8QBX - chains E and S of the 60 polymer chains in the assembly; structure by electron microscopy, 2.20 A resolution.

== Chain E (and S) ==
Protein: Penton protein
From: Human adenovirus sp
Notes: chain S of this document is another copy of the same molecule, construct and numbering; everything in this record applies to it too
UniProt: Q2Y0H9 (Q2Y0H9_ADE03); aligned to UniProt positions 1-555 over residues 1-555 (the alignment contains insertions or deletions, so no single offset holds)
Chain sequence (555 residues; each row starts with the number of its first residue):
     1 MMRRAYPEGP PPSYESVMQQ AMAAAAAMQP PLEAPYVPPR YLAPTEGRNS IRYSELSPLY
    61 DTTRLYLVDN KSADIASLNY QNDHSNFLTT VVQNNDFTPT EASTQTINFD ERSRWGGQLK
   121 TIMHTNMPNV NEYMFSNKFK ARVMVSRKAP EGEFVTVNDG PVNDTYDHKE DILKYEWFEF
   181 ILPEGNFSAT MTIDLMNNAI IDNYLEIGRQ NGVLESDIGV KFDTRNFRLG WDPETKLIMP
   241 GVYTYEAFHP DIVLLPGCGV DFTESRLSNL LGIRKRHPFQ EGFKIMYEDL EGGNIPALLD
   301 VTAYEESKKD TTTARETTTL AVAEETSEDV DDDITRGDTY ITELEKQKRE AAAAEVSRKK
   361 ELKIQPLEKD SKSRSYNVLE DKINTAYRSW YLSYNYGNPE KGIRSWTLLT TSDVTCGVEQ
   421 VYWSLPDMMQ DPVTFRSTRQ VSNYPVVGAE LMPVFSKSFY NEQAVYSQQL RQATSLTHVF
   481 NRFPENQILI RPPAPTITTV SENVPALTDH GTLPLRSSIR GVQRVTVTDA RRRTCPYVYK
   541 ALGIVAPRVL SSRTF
Disordered / not traced: 1-47, 149-170, 299-363, 462-477, 554-555
Sequence notes: conflict Met2 (Arg in Q2Y0H9), Ala21 (Gln28 in Q2Y0H9), Ala27 (Met31 in Q2Y0H9), Met28 (Ile32 in Q2Y0H9), Tyr36 (Phe40 in Q2Y0H9), Arg64 (Lys68 in Q2Y0H9), Val418 (Ala407 in Q2Y0H9), Ser442 (Asn431 in Q2Y0H9); insertion (22-24, 153-154, 160-164, 314-315, 330-331, 344-345, 357-358)

== Interface between chain E and chain S ==
Contacting residue pairs (81):
  Arg114(E) - Tyr60(S)
  Arg114(E) - Asp61(S)
  Pro233(E) - Leu205(S)
  Pro233(E) - Glu206(S)
  Thr244(E) - Val479(S)
  Phe248(E) - Phe187(S)  hydrophobic
  Phe248(E) - Met191(S)  hydrophobic
  Phe248(E) - Leu195(S)  hydrophobic
  Arg274(E) - Asn126(S)
  Arg274(E) - Tyr539(S)
  His277(E) - Gln81(S)
  Pro278(E) - Asn82(S)
  Pro278(E) - Asp83(S)
  Pro278(E) - His84(S)
  Phe279(E) - Asp69(S)
  Phe279(E) - Ile75(S)
  Phe279(E) - Asn79(S)
  Phe279(E) - Asn82(S)
  Phe279(E) - Asp83(S)
  Phe279(E) - His84(S)
  Gln280(E) - Tyr80(S)  hydrogen bond (side chain-backbone)
  Gln280(E) - Gln81(S)  hydrogen bond
  Tyr391(E) - Pro183(S)
  Tyr391(E) - Glu184(S)  hydrogen bond (side chain-backbone)
  Tyr394(E) - Glu184(S)
  Asn395(E) - Pro183(S)
  Asn395(E) - Glu184(S)  hydrogen bond (side chain-backbone)
  Arg404(E) - Glu132(S)
  Arg404(E) - Glu184(S)  salt bridge
  Leu408(E) - Pro536(S)
  Leu408(E) - Tyr537(S)
  Leu409(E) - Pro128(S)
  Leu409(E) - Glu184(S)
  Leu409(E) - Tyr537(S)
  Thr410(E) - Asn126(S)
  Thr411(E) - Asn126(S)  hydrogen bond (backbone-backbone)
  Thr411(E) - Met127(S)
  Thr411(E) - Pro128(S)
  Thr411(E) - Asn186(S)
  Thr411(E) - Asn503(S)
  Asp413(E) - Tyr539(S)  hydrogen bond
  Gln420(E) - Val68(S)
  Gln420(E) - Asn70(S)  hydrogen bond
  Gln420(E) - Lys540(S)  hydrogen bond
  Tyr422(E) - Val68(S)
  Gln430(E) - Leu59(S)
  Asp431(E) - Leu59(S)
  Pro432(E) - Thr63(S)
  Val433(E) - Leu59(S)  hydrophobic
  Val433(E) - Thr63(S)  hydrogen bond (backbone-side chain)
  Val433(E) - Arg64(S)
  Val433(E) - Leu65(S)  hydrophobic
  Thr434(E) - Val91(S)
  Thr434(E) - Val92(S)
  Thr434(E) - Gln93(S)  hydrogen bond (side chain-backbone)
  Thr434(E) - Asn94(S)
  Thr434(E) - Ile107(S)
  Phe435(E) - Gln93(S)
  Arg436(E) - Asn94(S)  hydrogen bond
  Arg436(E) - Asn95(S)  hydrogen bond
  Arg436(E) - Asp96(S)  salt bridge
  Ser437(E) - Glu55(S)
  Asn443(E) - Asn95(S)
  Val446(E) - Tyr66(S)  hydrogen bond (backbone-side chain)
  Val447(E) - Tyr66(S)
  Gly448(E) - Tyr66(S)
  Leu451(E) - Ile122(S)  hydrophobic
  Phe455(E) - Pro505(S)  hydrophobic
  Ser458(E) - Lys457(S)  hydrogen bond (backbone-side chain)
  Ser458(E) - Phe459(S)
  Ser458(E) - Glu502(S)  hydrogen bond
  Phe459(E) - Phe459(S)  hydrophobic
  Tyr460(E) - Phe459(S)  hydrophobic
  Tyr460(E) - Thr498(S)
  His510(E) - Arg64(S)  hydrogen bond (backbone-side chain)
  Gly511(E) - Arg64(S)
  Thr512(E) - Arg64(S)  hydrogen bond (backbone-side chain)
  Leu513(E) - Arg64(S)
  Pro514(E) - Thr62(S)
  Ala530(E) - Asn70(S)
  Ser551(E) - Asp61(S)  hydrogen bond
Interface residues without a listed pair, chain E (54 interface residues in all): Leu229, Gly230, Glu234, Arg276, Val418, Glu419, Ala449, Glu450, Ile497, Leu550
Interface residues without a listed pair, chain S (61 interface residues in all): Pro58, Phe87, Gly185, Asn198, Arg209, Asn461, Phe480, Arg482, Val500, Leu542, Ile544

== Overview ==
Chain E and chain S form an interface of 54 and 61 residues respectively, with 18 hydrogen bonds and 2 salt
bridges. Polar pairs include Arg404(E)-Glu184(S), Arg436(E)-Asp96(S) and Gln280(E)-Tyr80(S).
Chain E and chain S are both Penton protein (Human adenovirus sp); the structure, Chimeric Adenovirus-derived
dodecamer, was determined by electron microscopy together with 8COI and 8QB3 from the same study.
